PDB entry 7LN0 | electron microscopy, 2.98 A resolution | chains E and F of the 7 polymer chains in the assembly

Chain E (and F):
Protein: Transitional endoplasmic reticulum ATPase
From: Homo sapiens
Notes: EC 3.6.4.6; chain F of this document is another copy of the same molecule, construct and numbering; everything in this record applies to it too
Reference sequence: P55072 (TERA_HUMAN); residue numbers follow UniProt; this construct covers 1-806
Sequence (806 residues; row label = number of the first residue in the row):
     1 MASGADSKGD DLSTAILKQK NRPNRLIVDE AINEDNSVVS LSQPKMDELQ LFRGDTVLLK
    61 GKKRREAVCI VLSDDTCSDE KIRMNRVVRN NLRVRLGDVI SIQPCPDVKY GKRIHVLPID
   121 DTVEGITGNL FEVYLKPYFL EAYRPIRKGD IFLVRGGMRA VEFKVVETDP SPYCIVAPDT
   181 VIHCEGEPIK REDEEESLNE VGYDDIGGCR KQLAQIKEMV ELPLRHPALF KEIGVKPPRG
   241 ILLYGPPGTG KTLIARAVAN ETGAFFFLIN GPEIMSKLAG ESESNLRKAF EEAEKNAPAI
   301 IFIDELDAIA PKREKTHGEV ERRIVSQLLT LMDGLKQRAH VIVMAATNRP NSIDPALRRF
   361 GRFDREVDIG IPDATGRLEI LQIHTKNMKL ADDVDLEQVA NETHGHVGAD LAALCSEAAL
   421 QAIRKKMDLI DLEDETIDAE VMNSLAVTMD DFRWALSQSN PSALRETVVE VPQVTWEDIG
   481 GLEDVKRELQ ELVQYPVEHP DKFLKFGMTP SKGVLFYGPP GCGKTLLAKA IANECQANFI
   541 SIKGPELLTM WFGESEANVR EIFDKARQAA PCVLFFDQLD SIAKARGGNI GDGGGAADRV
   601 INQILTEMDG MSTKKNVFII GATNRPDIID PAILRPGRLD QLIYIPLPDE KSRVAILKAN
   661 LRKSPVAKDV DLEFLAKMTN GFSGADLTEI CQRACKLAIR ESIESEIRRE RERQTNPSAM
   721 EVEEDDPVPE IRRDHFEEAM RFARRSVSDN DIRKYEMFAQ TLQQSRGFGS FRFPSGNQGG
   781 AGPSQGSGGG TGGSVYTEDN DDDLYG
Not modelled in the structure: 1-11, 715-726, 767-806 (chain F: 1-20, 463-471, 546-557, 584-595, 715-726, 763-769, 776-806)
Sequence notes: engineered mutation Glu232 (Ala in P55072), Gln578 (Glu in P55072)
Ion coordination: Mg2+ site 1: Thr252 (together with ATP); Mg2+ site 2: Thr525 (together with ATP)
Small-molecule neighbours:
  - ATP (adenosine-5'-triphosphate), molecule 1: Asp205, Ile206, Gly207, Cys209, Pro246, Pro247, Gly248, Thr249, Gly250, Lys251, Thr252, Leu253, Arg256, Glu305, Asn348, Ile380, His384, Val407, Gly408, Ala409
  - ATP, molecule 2: Asp478, Ile479, Gly480, Pro519, Pro520, Gly521, Cys522, Gly523, Lys524, Thr525, Leu526, Gln578, Asn624, Ile656, Asn660, Gly684, Ala685, Thr688
UniProt features mapped onto this chain:
  - region: Thr797 to Gly806 (Interaction with UBXN6)
  - motif: Asp802 to Gly806 (PIM motif)
  - binding site (ATP): Pro247 to Leu253, Asn348, His384, Gly521 to Leu526
  - modified residue: Ala2 (N-acetylalanine), Ser3 (Phosphoserine), Ser7 (Phosphoserine), Ser13 (Phosphoserine), Ser37 (Phosphoserine), Lys315 (N6,N6,N6-trimethyllysine), Thr436 (Phosphothreonine), Ser462 (Phosphoserine), Lys502 (N6-acetyllysine), Lys505 (N6-acetyllysine), Lys668 (N6-acetyllysine), Ser702 (Phosphoserine), Lys754 (N6-acetyllysine), Ser770 (Phosphoserine), Ser775 (Phosphoserine), Ser787 (Phosphoserine), Tyr805 (Phosphotyrosine)
  - cross-link (Glycyl lysine isopeptide (Lys-Gly)): Lys8 (interchain with G-Cter in SUMO2), Lys18 (interchain with G-Cter in SUMO2)
From the paper describing this entry:
  - mutagenesis - W551A/F552A, R599A: abolished catalytic activity
  - mutagenesis - I590A/D592A: unchanged catalytic activity
  - mutagenesis - L464A: decreased catalytic activity
  - disease-associated variants - A232E: increased catalytic activity (citing earlier work)
  - mutagenesis - E578Q: decreased catalytic activity (citing earlier work)

Chain E / chain F interface:
Pairs across the interface (79; chain E residue first):
  Leu12(E) - Gln421(F)
  Leu12(E) - Arg424(F)
  Ile16(E) - Met427(F)
  Ile16(E) - Leu432(F)  hydrophobic
  Lys18(E) - Asp428(F)
  Lys20(E) - Met427(F)  hydrogen bond (side chain-backbone)
  Lys20(E) - Asp428(F)
  Lys20(E) - Ile430(F)  hydrogen bond (side chain-backbone)
  Arg22(E) - Asp431(F)  salt bridge
  Arg22(E) - Asp434(F)  salt bridge
  Arg25(E) - Asp431(F)  salt bridge
  Arg25(E) - Glu433(F)  salt bridge
  Glu218(E) - Arg424(F)  salt bridge
  Leu222(E) - Leu432(F)  hydrophobic
  Arg225(E) - Leu432(F)
  Arg225(E) - Glu433(F)
  His226(E) - Asp431(F)
  His226(E) - Leu432(F)
  His226(E) - Asp434(F)  hydrogen bond (side chain-backbone)
  His226(E) - Glu435(F)
  His226(E) - Ile437(F)
  Leu229(E) - Ile423(F)  hydrophobic
  Leu229(E) - Ile430(F)  hydrophobic
  Leu229(E) - Ile437(F)
  Leu229(E) - Leu445(F)  hydrophobic
  Phe230(E) - Leu420(F)  hydrophobic
  Lys231(E) - Glu192(F)
  Glu232(E) - Ile437(F)
  Glu232(E) - Met442(F)
  Ile233(E) - Met388(F)
  Ile233(E) - Lys389(F)
  Ile233(E) - Ala419(F)  hydrophobic
  Ile233(E) - Val447(F)  hydrophobic
  Gly234(E) - Met388(F)
  Val235(E) - Met388(F)  hydrophobic
  Val235(E) - Ser416(F)
  Val235(E) - Ala419(F)  hydrophobic
  Glu283(E) - Leu278(F)
  Glu314(E) - His317(F)
  Thr316(E) - His317(F)  hydrogen bond (backbone-side chain)
  His317(E) - His317(F)
  Glu319(E) - Val320(F)
  Arg322(E) - His317(F)
  Arg322(E) - Gly318(F)
  Arg322(E) - Glu321(F)  salt bridge
  Arg323(E) - Met275(F)
  Arg323(E) - Ser276(F)
  Arg323(E) - Lys277(F)
  Ser326(E) - Pro272(F)
  Ser326(E) - Met275(F)
  Ser326(E) - Ser276(F)
  Gln327(E) - Ser276(F)
  Leu329(E) - Pro272(F)  hydrophobic
  Thr330(E) - Pro272(F)  hydrogen bond (side chain-backbone)
  Thr330(E) - Glu273(F)  hydrogen bond (side chain-backbone)
  Arg359(E) - Pro247(F)
  Tyr495(E) - Ile703(F)  hydrophobic
  Tyr495(E) - Glu704(F)  hydrogen bond
  His499(E) - Ile703(F)
  Lys502(E) - Ser702(F)
  Lys502(E) - Ile703(F)
  Lys502(E) - Glu706(F)  salt bridge
  Phe503(E) - Ile699(F)  hydrophobic
  Phe503(E) - Ile703(F)  hydrophobic
  Lys505(E) - Pro665(F)
  Lys505(E) - Pro727(F)
  Phe506(E) - Lys663(F)
  Phe506(E) - Ser664(F)
  Phe506(E) - Ala698(F)  hydrophobic
  Phe506(E) - Ile699(F)  hydrophobic
  Phe506(E) - Ser702(F)
  Phe506(E) - Val728(F)
  Phe506(E) - Ile731(F)  hydrophobic
  Gly507(E) - Lys663(F)
  Met508(E) - Gln692(F)
  Met508(E) - Cys695(F)  hydrophobic
  Met508(E) - Lys696(F)
  Met508(E) - Ile699(F)  hydrophobic
  Arg635(E) - Lys543(F)
Also at the interface, not in a pair above, chain E (50 interface residues in all): Ala15, Lys60, Ala228, Ala279, Gly280, Arg313, Phe360, Arg365, Glu491, Asp501, Gln641, Arg766
Also at the interface, not in a pair above, chain F (57 interface residues in all): Asp307, Ala308, Ala409, Ala412, Cys415, Lys425, Glu689, Ile707, Pro729

In short:
50 residues of chain E and 57 residues of chain F are in contact; the contacts include 7 hydrogen bonds and 7
salt bridges. Polar pairs include Arg22(E)-Asp431(F), Arg22(E)-Asp434(F) and Arg25(E)-Asp431(F). From the
paper: W551A/F552A and R599A of chain E abolish catalytic activity; L464A and E578Q of chain E reduce
catalytic activity; 6 substitutions were tested in all.
Both chains are Transitional endoplasmic reticulum ATPase (Homo sapiens). Entry 7LN0 (Cryo-EM structure of
human p97 in complex with Npl4/Ufd1 and Ub6 (Class 2)) was determined by electron microscopy (same publication
as 7LMZ, 7LN1, 7LN2, 7LN3, 7LN4, 7LN5 and 7LN6).
